Entry 7ZFG (X-ray diffraction, 2.62 A resolution); this record covers chains A and B.

Chain A:
Name: Vitamin D3 receptor A
Source organism: Danio rerio
UniProt: Q9PTN2 (VDRA_DANRE); residues 156-453 here = UniProt positions 156-453
Amino-acid sequence (302 residues; each row starts with the number of its first residue):
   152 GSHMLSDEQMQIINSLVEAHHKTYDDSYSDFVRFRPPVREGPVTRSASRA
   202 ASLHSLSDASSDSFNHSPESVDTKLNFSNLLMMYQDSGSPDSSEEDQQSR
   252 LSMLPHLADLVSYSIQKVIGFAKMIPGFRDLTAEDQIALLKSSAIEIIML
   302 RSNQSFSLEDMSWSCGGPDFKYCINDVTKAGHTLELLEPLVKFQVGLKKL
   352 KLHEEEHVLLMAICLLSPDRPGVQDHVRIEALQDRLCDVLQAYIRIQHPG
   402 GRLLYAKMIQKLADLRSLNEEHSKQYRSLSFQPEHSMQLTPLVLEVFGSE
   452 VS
Not modelled in the structure: 152-153, 191-251, 452-453
Construct notes: expression tag (152-155)
Swiss-Prot annotation at these positions:
  - region: Lys274 to Lys292 (Interaction with coactivator LXXLL motif)
  - motif: Pro442 to Ser450 (9aaTAD)
  - binding site (calcitriol): Tyr175, Ser265, Arg302, Ser306, His333, His423
Small-molecule neighbours: IV5 ((1R,3S,5Z)-4-methylidene-5-[(E)-9-methyl-3-[3-(6-methyl-6-oxidanyl-heptyl)phenyl]-9-oxidanyl-dec-2-enylidene]cyclohexane-1,3-diol): Tyr175, Tyr179, Phe182, Met254, Leu255, Leu258, Leu261, Val262, Ser265, Ile296, Ile299, Met300, Arg302, Ser303, Ser306, Trp314, Cys316, Tyr323, Cys324, Ile325, Asn326, Asp327, Val328, Ala331, His333, Leu337, Leu338, Leu341, His423, Tyr427, Leu430, Leu440, Val444, Phe448
Reported in the primary citation:
  - binding site for IV5: Met300, Trp314, Cys324, Asp327, Val328, His333, Leu341

Chain B:
Name: Nuclear receptor coactivator 1
Notes: EC 2.3.1.48
UniProt: Q15788 (NCOA1_HUMAN); residues 686-700 here = UniProt positions 686-700
Amino-acid sequence (15 residues; each row starts with the number of its first residue):
   686 RHKILHRLLQEGSPS
Not modelled in the structure: 696-700
Swiss-Prot annotation at these positions:
  - motif: Leu690 to Leu694 (LXXLL motif 4)
  - modified residue: Ser698 (Phosphoserine)
  - mutagenesis: Leu693 to Leu694 (Slightly affects interactions with steroid receptors. Abolishes interactions with steroid receptors; when associated with A-636; A-637; A-752 and A-753)

Chain A / chain B interface:
Contacting residue pairs - 22 pairs, chain A then chain B:
  Ile270(A) - Leu690(B)  hydrophobic
  Ile270(A) - Leu694(B)  hydrophobic
  Lys274(A) - Leu693(B)  hydrogen bond (side chain-backbone)
  Lys274(A) - Gln695(B)
  Arg280(A) - Gln695(B)  hydrogen bond
  Ala284(A) - His691(B)
  Gln287(A) - Leu694(B)
  Ile288(A) - His687(B)
  Ile288(A) - His691(B)
  Ile288(A) - Leu694(B)  hydrophobic
  Leu291(A) - Leu694(B)  hydrophobic
  Lys292(A) - His687(B)  hydrogen bond
  Pro442(A) - Ile689(B)  hydrophobic
  Leu443(A) - Ile689(B)  hydrophobic
  Leu443(A) - Leu693(B)  hydrophobic
  Glu446(A) - His687(B)
  Glu446(A) - Lys688(B)  hydrogen bond (side chain-backbone)
  Glu446(A) - Ile689(B)  hydrogen bond (side chain-backbone)
  Glu446(A) - Leu690(B)  hydrogen bond (side chain-backbone)
  Val447(A) - Leu690(B)  hydrophobic
  Glu451(A) - Arg686(B)
  Glu451(A) - His687(B)
Interface residues without a listed pair, chain A (14 interface residues in all): Phe279

In short:
14 residues of chain A face 9 of chain B across their interface; the contacts include 6 hydrogen bonds. Among
the polar pairs are Lys274(A)-Leu693(B), Arg280(A)-Gln695(B) and Lys292(A)-His687(B). Ligands of chain A:
compound IV5. The paper reports a binding site for IV5 at Met300(A), Trp314(A) and Cys324(A) among others.
Chain A is Vitamin D3 receptor A (Danio rerio) and chain B is Nuclear receptor coactivator 1; the structure,
VDR complex with aromatic D-ring analog, was determined by X-ray diffraction, deposited together with 7ZFX.
